PDB entry 3BG3 | X-ray diffraction, 2.80 A resolution | chains A and B of the 4 polymer chains in the assembly

Chain A (and B):
Molecule: Pyruvate carboxylase, mitochondrial
From: Homo sapiens
Notes: EC 6.4.1.1; fragment: CT+PT+BCCP Domain; chain B of this document is another copy of the same molecule, construct and numbering; everything in this record applies to it too
UniProt: P11498 (PYC_HUMAN); numbering as in UniProt (aligned over 482-1178)
Sequence (718 residues; numbered 461 to 1178; the number before each row is that of its first residue):
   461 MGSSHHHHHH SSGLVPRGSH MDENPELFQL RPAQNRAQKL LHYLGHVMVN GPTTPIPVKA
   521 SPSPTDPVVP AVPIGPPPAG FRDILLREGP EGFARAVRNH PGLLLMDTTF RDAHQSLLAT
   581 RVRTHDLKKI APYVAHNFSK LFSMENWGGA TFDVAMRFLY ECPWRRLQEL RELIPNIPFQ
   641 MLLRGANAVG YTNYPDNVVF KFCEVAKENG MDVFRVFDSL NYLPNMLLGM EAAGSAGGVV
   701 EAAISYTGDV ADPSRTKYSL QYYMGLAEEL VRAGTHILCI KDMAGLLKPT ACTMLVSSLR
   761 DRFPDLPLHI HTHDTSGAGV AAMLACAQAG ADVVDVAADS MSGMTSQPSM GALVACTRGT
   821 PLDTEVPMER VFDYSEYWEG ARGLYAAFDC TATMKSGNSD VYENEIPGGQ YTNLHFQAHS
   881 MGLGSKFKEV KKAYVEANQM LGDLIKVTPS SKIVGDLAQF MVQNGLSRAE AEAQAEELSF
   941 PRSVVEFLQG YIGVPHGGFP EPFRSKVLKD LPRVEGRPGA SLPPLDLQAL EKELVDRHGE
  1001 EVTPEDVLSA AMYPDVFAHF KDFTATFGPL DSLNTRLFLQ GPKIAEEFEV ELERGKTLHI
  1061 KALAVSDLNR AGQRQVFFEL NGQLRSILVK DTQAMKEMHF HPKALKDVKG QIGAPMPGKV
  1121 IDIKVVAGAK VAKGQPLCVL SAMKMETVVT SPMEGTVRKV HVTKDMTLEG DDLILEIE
Unresolved in the structure: 461-493, 1098-1102 (chain B: 461-493, 1098-1178)
Differences from the reference sequence: expression tag (461-481)
Modified residues: Lys-741 (lysine nz-carboxylic acid; KCX)
Curated features (UniProtKB/Swiss-Prot):
  - binding site (substrate): Arg-571 to Gln-575, Arg-644, Thr-908
  - binding site (Mn(2+)): Asp-572, Lys-741, His-771, His-773
  - modified residue: Lys-589 (N6-acetyllysine), Lys-661 (N6-acetyllysine), Lys-717 (N6-acetyllysine), Lys-741 (N6-carboxylysine), Lys-748 (N6-acetyllysine), Lys-892 (N6-acetyllysine), Lys-969 (N6-acetyllysine), Lys-992 (N6-acetyllysine), Thr-1003 (Phosphothreonine), Lys-1061 (N6-acetyllysine), Lys-1090 (N6-acetyllysine), Lys-1124 (N6-acetyllysine), Lys-1144 (N6-biotinyllysine)
  - natural variant: Arg-583 (R583L: In PC deficiency), Ala-610 (A610T: In PC deficiency), Arg-631 (R631Q: In PC deficiency), Met-743 (M743I: In PC deficiency), Val-1131 to Lys-1133 (deletion: In PC deficiency)
  - mutagenesis: Phe-1077 (F1077A/E: Loss of tetramerization and enzyme activity, resulting in an inactive homodimer)
Covalently attached groups: 5-(hexahydro-2-oxo-1H-thieno[3,4-d]imidazol-6-yl)pentanal (BTI) linked to Lys-1144
Ion coordination: Mn2+: Asp-572, Lys-741
Residues lining bound ligands: pyruvic acid (PYR): Arg-571, Asp-572, Gln-575, Gly-609, Ala-610, Leu-642, Arg-644, Phe-677, Lys-741, Val-907, Thr-908
What the authors report for this chain:
  - self-association interface (contacts with another copy of this molecule): Phe-1077, Leu-1084
  - mutagenesis - F1077A, F1077E: abolished catalytic activity
  - binding site for the ligand BTI: Gln-575, Ala-610, Arg-644, Tyr-651, Thr-908, Ser-911, Lys-912
  - binding site for pyruvic acid: Arg-644
  - Mn2+ coordination: Asp-572, Lys-741, His-771, His-773
  - post-translational modification sites: Lys-741
  - conformationally variable residues (loop rearrangement): His-875 to Ser-885

Interface between chain A and chain B:
Pairs across the interface - 18 pairs, chain A then chain B:
  Pro-1115(A) with Phe-920(B), hydrophobic; Asn-924(B), hydrogen bond (backbone-side chain)
  Met-1116(A) with Met-881(B), hydrophobic
  Pro-1117(A) with Met-881(B); Gln-923(B)
  Ala-1142(A) with Met-881(B), hydrophobic
  Met-1143(A) with Phe-618(B), hydrophobic
  Lys-1144(A) with Arg-617(B); Lys-912(B)
  Met-1145(A) with Asp-916(B)
  Glu-1146(A) with Pro-941(B); Arg-942(B), hydrogen bond (backbone-backbone)
  Thr-1147(A) with Phe-940(B)
  Thr-1150(A) with Leu-938(B); Ser-939(B); Lys-969(B)
  Pro-1152(A) with Glu-937(B)
  Gly-1170(A) with Gln-923(B)
Other interface residues (no listed pair), chain A (15 interface residues in all): Ala-1114, Val-1148, Asp-1171
Other interface residues (no listed pair), chain B (20 interface residues in all): Asp-613, Tyr-651, Ser-880, Gln-919, Glu-936

In short:
15 residues of chain A face 20 of chain B across their interface; the contacts include 2 hydrogen bonds. Polar
contacts include Pro-1115(A)/Asn-924(B) and Glu-1146(A)/Arg-942(B). Chain A binds pyruvic acid. The paper
reports a binding site for the ligand BTI at Gln-575(A), Ala-610(A) and Arg-644(A) among others; F1077A and
F1077E of chain A abolish catalytic activity.
Chain A and chain B are both Pyruvate carboxylase, mitochondrial (Homo sapiens); the structure, Crystal
Structure of Human Pyruvate Carboxylase (missing the biotin carboxylase domain at the N-terminus), was
determined by X-ray diffraction together with 3BG5 and 3BG9 from the same study.
